PDB entry 6TM2 | electron microscopy, 2.95 A resolution | chains A and F of the 6 polymer chains in the assembly

Chain A:
Protein: Mucin-2
Organism: Homo sapiens
UniProt: Q02817 (MUC2_HUMAN); numbering as in UniProt (aligned over 21-749)
Sequence (729 residues; numbered 21 to 749; the number before each row is that of its first residue):
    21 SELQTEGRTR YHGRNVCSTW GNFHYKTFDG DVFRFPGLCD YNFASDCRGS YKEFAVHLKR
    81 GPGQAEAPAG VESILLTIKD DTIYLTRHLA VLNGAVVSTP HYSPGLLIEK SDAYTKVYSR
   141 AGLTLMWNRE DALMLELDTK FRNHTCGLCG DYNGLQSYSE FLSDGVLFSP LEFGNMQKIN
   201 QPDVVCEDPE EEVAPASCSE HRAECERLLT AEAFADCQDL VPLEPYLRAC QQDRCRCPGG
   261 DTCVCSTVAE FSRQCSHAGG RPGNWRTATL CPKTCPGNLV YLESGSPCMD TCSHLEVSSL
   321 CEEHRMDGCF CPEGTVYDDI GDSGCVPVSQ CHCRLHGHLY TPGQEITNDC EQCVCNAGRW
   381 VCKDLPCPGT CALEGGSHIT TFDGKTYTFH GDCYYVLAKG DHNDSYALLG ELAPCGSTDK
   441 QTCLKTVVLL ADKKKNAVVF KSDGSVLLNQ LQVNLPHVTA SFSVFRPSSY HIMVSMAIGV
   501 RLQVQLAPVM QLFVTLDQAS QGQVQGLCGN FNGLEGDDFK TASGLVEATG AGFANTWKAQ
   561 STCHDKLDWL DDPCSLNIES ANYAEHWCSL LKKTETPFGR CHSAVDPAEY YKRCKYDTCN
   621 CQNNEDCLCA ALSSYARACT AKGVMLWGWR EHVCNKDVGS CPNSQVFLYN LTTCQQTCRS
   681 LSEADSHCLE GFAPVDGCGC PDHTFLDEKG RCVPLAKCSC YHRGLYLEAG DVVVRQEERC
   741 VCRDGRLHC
Disordered / not traced: 21-34, 722-723, 734-738
Disulfides: C37-C169, C59-C206, C67-C166, C218-C255, C225-C250, C237-C275, C257-C263, C265-C291, C295-C329, C308-C321, C312-C351, C331-C345, C353-C375, C370-C387, C373-C382, C391-C528, C413-C563, C435-C443, C574-C619, C588-C614, C601-C639, C621-C627, C629-C654, C661-C698, C674-C688, C678-C718, C700-C712, C720-C742, C740-C749
Covalent attachments: N-acetylglucosamine (NAG) linked to N163, N670
Bound ions: Ca2+ site 1: D171, N173, L175, E180; Ca2+ site 2: N530, N532, L534, D537, D538
UniProt features mapped onto this chain:
  - binding site (Ca(2+)): D49, D171, N173, L175, E180, D403, N530, N532, L534, D537, D538
  - binding site (Cu(+)): M146, M154, M326
  - binding site (Cu(2+)): E156, H277, H324
  - modified residue: S21 (Phosphoserine)
  - glycosylation (N-linked (GlcNAc...) asparagine): N163, N423, N670
  - mutagenesis: H32 (H32A: Decreased binding to Cu(2+)), M146 (M146L: Decreased binding to Cu(1+) without affecting binding to Cu(2+). Abolished binding to Cu(1+); when associated with L-154 and V-326), M154 (M154L: Decreased binding to Cu(1+) without affecting binding to Cu(2+). Abolished binding to Cu(1+); when associated with L-146 and V-326), H277 (H277A: Decreased binding to Cu(2+)), E322 (E322A: Decreased binding to Cu(2+)), M326 (M326V: Decreased binding to Cu(1+) without affecting binding to Cu(2+). Abolished binding to Cu(1+); when associated with L-146 and L-154)

Chain F:
Protein: Mucin-2
Organism: Homo sapiens
UniProt: Q02817 (MUC2_HUMAN); numbering as in UniProt (aligned over 1198-1397)
Sequence (206 residues; each row starts with the number of its first residue):
  1198 PGASVPTEET CKSCVCTNSS QVVCRPEEGK ILNQTQDGAF CYWEICGPNG TVEKHFNICS
  1258 ITTRPSTLTT FTTITLPTTP TSFTTTTTTT TPTSSTVLST TPKLCCLWSD WINEDHPSSG
  1318 SDDGDRETFD GVCGAPEDIE CRSVKDPHLS LEQHGQKVQC DVSVGFICKN EDQFGNGPFG
  1378 LCYDYKIRVN CCWPMDKCIT HHHHHH
Disordered / not traced: 1198-1301, 1392-1403
Differences from the reference sequence: conflict T1325 (Pro in Q02817); expression tag (1398-1403)
Disulfides: C1303-C1389, C1330-C1388, C1338-C1357, C1365-C1379
Bound ions: Ca2+ site 1: N1310, D1312, D1322, D1381, Y1382; Ca2+ site 2: D1312, H1313, S1316, D1319, G1321
UniProt features mapped onto this chain:
  - binding site (Ca(2+)): N1310, D1312, H1313, S1316, D1319, G1321, D1322, E1324, D1381, Y1382
  - glycosylation: N1215 (N-linked (GlcNAc...) asparagine), N1230 (N-linked (GlcNAc...) asparagine), N1246 (N-linked (GlcNAc...) asparagine), T1266 (O-linked (GalNAc) threonine), T1267 (O-linked (GalNAc) threonine), T1269 (O-linked (GalNAc) threonine), T1270 (O-linked (GalNAc) threonine), T1272 (O-linked (GalNAc) threonine), T1275 (O-linked (GalNAc) threonine), T1276 (O-linked (GalNAc) threonine), T1281 (O-linked (GalNAc) threonine), T1282 (O-linked (GalNAc) threonine), T1287 (O-linked (GalNAc) threonine), S1291 (O-linked (GalNAc) serine), S1292 (O-linked (GalNAc) serine), T1293 (O-linked (GalNAc) threonine), S1296 (O-linked (GalNAc) serine), T1297 (O-linked (GalNAc) threonine)

Chain A / chain F interface:
Pairs across the interface - 4 pairs, chain A then chain F:
  N582(A) - F1371(F)
  N582(A) - P1375(F)
  N582(A) - F1376(F)
  H586(A) - F1371(F)
Also at the interface, not in a pair above, chain A (5 interface residues in all): I578, Y583, W587
Also at the interface, not in a pair above, chain F (5 interface residues in all): G1374, G1377
From the paper, about this interface:
  - specific contacts: H586(A)-F1371(F) (cation-pi contact)

In short:
Chain A and chain F each contribute 5 residues to their interface. The paper describes a cation-pi contact
between H586(A) and F1371(F). Covalently linked N-acetylglucosamine: at N163(A) and N670(A).
Here chain A is Mucin-2 and chain F is Mucin-2, both from Homo sapiens. Entry 6TM2 (Human MUC2 AAs 21-1397)
was determined by electron microscopy together with 7A5O and 6TM6 from the same study.
